8Y5I - chains B and C of the 5 polymer chains in the assembly; structure by electron microscopy, 3.00 A resolution.

Chain B:
Molecule: Spermidine/putrescine transport system permease protein PotB
Organism: Escherichia coli
Sequence (285 residues; numbered 1 to 285; the number before each row is that of its first residue):
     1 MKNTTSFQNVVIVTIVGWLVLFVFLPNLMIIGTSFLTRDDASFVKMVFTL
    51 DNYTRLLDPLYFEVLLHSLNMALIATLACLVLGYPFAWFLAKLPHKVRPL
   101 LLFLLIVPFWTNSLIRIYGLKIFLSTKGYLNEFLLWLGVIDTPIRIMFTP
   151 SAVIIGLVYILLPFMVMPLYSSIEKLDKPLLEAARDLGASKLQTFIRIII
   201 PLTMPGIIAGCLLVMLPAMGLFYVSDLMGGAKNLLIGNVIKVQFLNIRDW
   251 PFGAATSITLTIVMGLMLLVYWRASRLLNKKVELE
Unresolved in the structure: 1-4, 270-285
From the paper describing this entry:
  - conformationally variable residues (helix shift, side-chain flip): Lys178, Tyr223

Chain C:
Molecule: Spermidine/putrescine transport system permease protein PotC
Organism: Escherichia coli
UniProtKB: P0AFK6 (POTC_ECOLI); numbering as in UniProt (aligned over 1-264)
Sequence (264 residues; row label = number of the first residue in the row):
     1 MIGRLLRGGFMTAIYAYLYIPIIILIVNSFNSSRFGINWQGFTTKWYSLL
    51 MNNDSLLQAAQHSLTMAVFSATFATLIGSLTAVALYRYRFRGKPFVSGML
   101 FVVMMSPDIVMAISLLVLFMLLGIQLGFWSLLFSHITFCLPFVVVTVYSR
   151 LKGFDVRMLEAAKDLGASEFTILRKIILPLAMPAVAAGWVLSFTLSMDDV
   201 VVSSFVTGPSYEILPLKIYSMVKVGVSPEVNALATILLVLSLVMVIASQL
   251 IARDKTKGNTGDVK
Unresolved in the structure: 1-2, 254-264
From the paper describing this entry:
  - conformationally variable residues (helix shift, loop rearrangement): Arg157, Lys223

How chain B and chain C interact:
Contacting residue pairs (83; chain B residue first):
  Phe7(B) with Tyr88(C); Phe170(C), hydrophobic
  Gln8(B) with Tyr88(C); Glu169(C), hydrogen bond
  Ile12(B) with Phe90(C), hydrophobic
  Ile15(B) with Ile77(C), hydrophobic; Thr81(C)
  Trp18(B) with Phe133(C), hydrophobic; Ile136(C), hydrophobic; Thr137(C)
  Leu19(B) with Val96(C), hydrophobic; Leu100(C), hydrophobic
  Val20(B) with Phe95(C), hydrophobic
  Leu21(B) with Leu118(C)
  Phe22(B) with Phe119(C), hydrophobic; Phe133(C), hydrophobic; Thr137(C)
  Val23(B) with Met99(C), hydrophobic; Val103(C), hydrophobic
  Pro26(B) with Ser114(C)
  Asn27(B) with Val102(C)
  Met29(B) with Ser114(C)
  Ile30(B) with Val110(C), hydrophobic
  Leu82(B) with Phe10(C), hydrophobic; Ile14(C)
  Pro85(B) with Phe10(C), hydrophobic
  Phe86(B) with Ile14(C), hydrophobic
  Phe89(B) with Arg7(C)
  Leu101(B) with Tyr15(C), hydrogen bond (backbone-side chain)
  Phe103(B) with Val245(C), hydrophobic
  Leu104(B) with Tyr19(C), hydrogen bond (backbone-side chain)
  Leu105(B) with Leu18(C), hydrophobic
  Val107(B) with Tyr19(C); Leu238(C), hydrophobic
  Pro108(B) with Leu18(C); Tyr19(C)
  Phe109(B) with Leu18(C), hydrophobic; Thr194(C), hydrogen bond (backbone-side chain)
  Trp110(B) with Val190(C); Thr194(C)
  Thr111(B) with Asp198(C); Ala234(C)
  Asn112(B) with Met197(C); Pro215(C); Ile218(C); Tyr219(C)
  Ser113(B) with Asp198(C), hydrogen bond
  Ile115(B) with Leu25(C), hydrophobic; Val230(C), hydrophobic
  Tyr118(B) with Val226(C), hydrophobic
  Ile122(B) with Asn28(C); Gly36(C)
  Phe123(B) with Ile20(C), hydrophobic
  Lys127(B) with Ile37(C)
  Tyr129(B) with Ile24(C), hydrophobic; Asn28(C)
  Ile155(B) with Tyr17(C), hydrogen bond (backbone-side chain)
  Tyr159(B) with Tyr17(C); Leu18(C); Pro21(C)
  Phe164(B) with Leu191(C), hydrophobic
  Met167(B) with Ala187(C), hydrophobic; Val190(C), hydrophobic
  Ser171(B) with Arg150(C), hydrogen bond (backbone-side chain)
  Glu174(B) with Arg150(C), salt bridge; Pro183(C)
  Lys175(B) with Arg150(C); Lys152(C), hydrogen bond (side chain-backbone)
  Pro205(B) with Lys152(C)
  Ala209(B) with Val145(C), hydrophobic; Ser149(C)
  Leu213(B) with Met104(C), hydrophobic; Phe142(C), hydrophobic
  Leu216(B) with Met104(C), hydrophobic; Met105(C), hydrophobic
  Ile240(B) with Pro107(C), hydrophobic
  Phe244(B) with Val110(C), hydrophobic; Ile113(C), hydrophobic
  Trp250(B) with Ile113(C), hydrophobic
  Ser257(B) with Pro107(C)
  Thr261(B) with Phe101(C)
  Met264(B) with Met105(C), hydrophobic
  Gly265(B) with Phe101(C)
Also at the interface, not in a pair above, chain B (66 interface residues in all): Val11, Val16, Phe24, Leu25, Leu90, Ile106, Leu114, Gly119, Leu120, Ser125, Val158, Ser172, Pro217
Also at the interface, not in a pair above, chain C (74 interface residues in all): Met11, Asn38, Leu80, Ala84, Ile109, Leu115, Val117, Thr146, Gly153, Leu173, Phe193, Leu195, Val222, Asn231, Ser241, Leu242

Overview:
66 residues of chain B face 74 of chain C across their interface, with 8 hydrogen bonds and 1 salt bridge.
Polar contacts include Glu174(B)-Arg150(C), Gln8(B)-Glu169(C) and Leu101(B)-Tyr15(C). The paper reports
conformational variability at Lys178(B), Tyr223(B) and Arg157(C) among others.
Here chain B is Spermidine/putrescine transport system permease protein PotB and chain C is
Spermidine/putrescine transport system permease protein PotC, both from Escherichia coli. Entry 8Y5I (Cryo-EM
structure of E.coli spermidine transporter PotD-PotABC in translocation intermidiate state) was determined by
electron microscopy (same publication as 8Y5F, 8Y5G, 8Y5H and 8ZX1).
